6XPK - chain A; structure by X-ray diffraction, 2.80 A resolution.

# Chain A
Name: Ethanolamine utilization protein EutS
Source organism: Streptococcus intermedius SK54
Reference sequence: A0A0E2IV13 (A0A0E2IV13_STRIT); residue numbers follow UniProt; this construct covers 1-116
Chain sequence (123 residues; numbered -6 to 116; the number before each row is that of its first residue; numbers below 1 keep their minus sign (Met-6 is residue -6)):
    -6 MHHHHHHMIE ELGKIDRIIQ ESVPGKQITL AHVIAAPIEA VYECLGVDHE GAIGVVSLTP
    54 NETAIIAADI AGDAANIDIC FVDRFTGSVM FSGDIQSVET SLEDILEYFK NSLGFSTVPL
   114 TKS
Disordered / not traced: -6 to 16
Sequence notes: expression tag (-6 to 0); conflict Asp66 (Lys in A0A0E2IV13)
What the authors report for this chain:
  - self-association interface (contacts with another copy of this molecule): Ser50, Glu55, Asp62, Ser81, Tyr101, Lys115, Ser116

# Overview
The paper reports a self-association interface involving Ser50, Glu55 and Asp62 among others.
Chain A is Ethanolamine utilization protein EutS (Streptococcus intermedius SK54); the structure, CutR Screw,
form 1 with 41.9 angstrom pitch, was determined by X-ray diffraction, deposited together with 6XPH, 6XPI, 6XPJ
and 6XPL.
